PDB entry 1MDM | X-ray diffraction, 2.80 A resolution | chains C and B of the 4 polymer chains in the assembly

[Chain C]
Molecule: Pax5/ets binding site on the mb-1 promoter
Sequence (26 nucleotides; row label = number of the first residue in the row):
     1 TTGCCGGAGATGGGCTCCAGTGGCCT

[Chain B]
Molecule: C-ets-1 protein
Organism: Mus musculus
Notes: fragment: inhibited ets dna-binding domain, residues 280-440
Reference sequence: P27577 (ETS1_MOUSE); residue numbers follow UniProt; this construct covers 280-440
Amino-acid sequence (161 residues; each row starts with the number of its first residue):
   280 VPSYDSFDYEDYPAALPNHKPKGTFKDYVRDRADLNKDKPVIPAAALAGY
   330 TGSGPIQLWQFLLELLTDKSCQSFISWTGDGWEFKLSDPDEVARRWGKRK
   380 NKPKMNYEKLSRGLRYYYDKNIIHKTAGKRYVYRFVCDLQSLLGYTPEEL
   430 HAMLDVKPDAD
Disordered / not traced: 280-308, 438-440
Curated features (UniProtKB/Swiss-Prot):
  - DNA-binding region: Ile335 to Val415 (ETS)
  - region: Phe304 to Ala312 (Helix HI-1), Ala323 to Thr330 (Helix HI-2), Leu418 to Leu422 (Helix H4), Pro426 to Met432 (Helix H5)
  - modified residue: Ser282 (Phosphoserine), Ser285 (Phosphoserine), Lys305 (N6-acetyllysine)
  - mutagenesis: Ser282 to Ser285 (Decreased phosphorylation, leading to decreased autoinhibition. Strongly decreased phosphorylation, leading to stongly decreased autoinhibition; when associated with A-251), Leu429 (L429A: Reduced autoinhibition)
Reported in the primary citation:
  - contacts within the chain: Arg309-Ile321 (hydrophobic contact), Arg309-Leu326 (hydrophobic contact), Arg309-Tyr329 (hydrophobic contact), Pro319-Pro322 (hydrophobic contact), Val320-Thr346 (backbone contact), Val320-Tyr424 (hydrophobic contact), Val320-Leu429 (hydrophobic contact), Val320-Met432 (hydrophobic contact), Val320-Leu433 (hydrophobic contact), Ile321-Glu343, Ile321-Leu326 (hydrophobic contact), Ile321-Leu422 (hydrophobic contact), Ala323-Glu343 (hydrogen bond), Leu326-Trp338 (hydrophobic contact), Tyr329-Leu421, Thr330-Leu421
  - conformationally variable residues (order/disorder transition): Asp310 to Lys318
  - mutagenesis - F304A, Y307A, Y424A: decreased stability
  - mutagenesis - L422A: unchanged stability

[Interface between chain C and chain B]
Contacting residue pairs (12):
  DG3(C) - Arg409(B)  salt bridge to the phosphate
  DC4(C) - Lys404(B)  salt bridge to the phosphate
  DC4(C) - Arg409(B)  salt bridge to the phosphate
  DC5(C) - Arg394(B)  phosphate contact
  DC5(C) - Tyr397(B)  hydrogen bond to the phosphate
  DC5(C) - Lys404(B)  phosphate contact
  DG6(C) - Arg391(B)  hydrogen bond to the base
  DG6(C) - Arg394(B)  hydrogen bond to the base
  DG6(C) - Tyr397(B)  phosphate contact
  DG7(C) - Arg391(B)  hydrogen bond to the base
  DA8(C) - Arg391(B)  base contact
  DG12(C) - Lys381(B)  sugar contact
Interface residues without a listed pair, chain C (9 interface residues in all): DG13, DG14
Interface residues without a listed pair, chain B (7 interface residues in all): Pro334

[In short]
9 residues of chain C and 7 residues of chain B are in contact; the contacts include 4 hydrogen bonds and 3
salt bridges. Among the polar pairs are DG6(C)-Arg391(B), DG6(C)-Arg394(B) and DG7(C)-Arg391(B). The paper
reports that F304A, Y307A and Y424A of chain B reduce stability; conformational variability at Asp310(B).
Chain C is Pax5/ets binding site on the mb-1 promoter and chain B is C-ets-1 protein (Mus musculus); the
structure, Inhibited fragment of ets-1 and paired domain of PAX5 bound to DNA, was determined by X-ray
diffraction (same publication as 1MD0).
